Entry 8D3Q (electron microscopy, 3.90 A resolution); this record covers chains F and G of the 10 polymer chains in the assembly.

Chain F:
Protein: CRISPR-associated endonuclease Cas2
From: Alkalihalobacillus halodurans C-125
Notes: EC 3.1.-.-
UniProtKB: Q9KFX8 (CAS2_ALKHC); residue numbers follow UniProt; this construct covers 1-96
Amino-acid sequence (98 residues; each row starts with the number of its first residue; numbers below 1 keep their minus sign (Gly-1 is residue -1)):
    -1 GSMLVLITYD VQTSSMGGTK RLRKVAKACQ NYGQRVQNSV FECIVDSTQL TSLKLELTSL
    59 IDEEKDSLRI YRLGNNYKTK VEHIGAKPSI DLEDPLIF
Differences from the reference sequence: expression tag (-1 to 0)
Swiss-Prot annotation at these positions:
  - binding site (Mg(2+)): Asp8
  - mutagenesis: Asp8 (D8N: Loss of dsDNase activity)
Reported in the primary citation:
  - mutagenesis - T46A/T49A/L53A/T56A/S57A: unchanged catalytic activity

Chain G:
Molecule: PAM/NoPAM strand 2
Sequence (28 nucleotides; numbered 1 to 28; the number before each row is that of its first residue):
     1 GTTCTGGTGG TCCTCAGCTA CGTTTTTT

Interface between chain F and chain G:
Contacting residue pairs - 14 pairs, chain F then chain G:
  Tyr7(F) - DC13(G)  phosphate contact
  Tyr7(F) - DT14(G)  hydrogen bond to the phosphate
  Asp8(F) - DC12(G)  phosphate contact
  Asp8(F) - DC13(G)  phosphate contact
  Val9(F) - DC12(G)  sugar contact
  Val9(F) - DC13(G)  hydrogen bond to the phosphate
  Gln10(F) - DC12(G)  phosphate contact
  Thr11(F) - DC12(G)  hydrogen bond to the phosphate
  Ser12(F) - DC12(G)  hydrogen bond to the phosphate
  Leu20(F) - DT14(G)  base contact
  Arg33(F) - DT14(G)  salt bridge to the phosphate
  Asn36(F) - DT14(G)  phosphate contact
  Ser37(F) - DC13(G)  hydrogen bond to the phosphate
  Ser37(F) - DT14(G)  hydrogen bond to the phosphate
Interface residues without a listed pair, chain F (11 interface residues in all): Ala24
Interface residues without a listed pair, chain G (4 interface residues in all): DT11

Summary:
Chain F and chain G form an interface of 11 and 4 residues respectively, with 6 hydrogen bonds and 1 salt
bridge. Polar contacts include Tyr7(F)-DT14(G), Val9(F)-DC13(G) and Thr11(F)-DC12(G). From UniProt:
Mg2+-binding residue Asp8(F) and one mutagenesis site on chain F. The paper reports that
T46A/T49A/L53A/T56A/S57A of chain F leave catalytic activity unchanged.
Chain F is CRISPR-associated endonuclease Cas2 (Alkalihalobacillus halodurans C-125) and chain G is PAM/NoPAM
strand 2; the structure, Type I-C Cas4-Cas1-Cas2 complex bound to a PAM/NoPAM prespacer, was determined by
electron microscopy, deposited together with 8D3L, 8D3M and 8D3P.
